4Y0H - chains A and B; structure by X-ray diffraction, 1.63 A resolution.

== Chain A (and B) ==
Molecule: 4-aminobutyrate aminotransferase, mitochondrial
Source organism: Sus scrofa
Notes: EC 2.6.1.19, 2.6.1.22; chain B of this document is another copy of the same molecule, construct and numbering; everything in this record applies to it too
UniProt: P80147 (GABT_PIG); residues 11-472 here correspond to UniProt positions 39-500 (UniProt number = residue number + 28)
Amino-acid sequence (463 residues; numbered 10 to 472; the number before each row is that of its first residue):
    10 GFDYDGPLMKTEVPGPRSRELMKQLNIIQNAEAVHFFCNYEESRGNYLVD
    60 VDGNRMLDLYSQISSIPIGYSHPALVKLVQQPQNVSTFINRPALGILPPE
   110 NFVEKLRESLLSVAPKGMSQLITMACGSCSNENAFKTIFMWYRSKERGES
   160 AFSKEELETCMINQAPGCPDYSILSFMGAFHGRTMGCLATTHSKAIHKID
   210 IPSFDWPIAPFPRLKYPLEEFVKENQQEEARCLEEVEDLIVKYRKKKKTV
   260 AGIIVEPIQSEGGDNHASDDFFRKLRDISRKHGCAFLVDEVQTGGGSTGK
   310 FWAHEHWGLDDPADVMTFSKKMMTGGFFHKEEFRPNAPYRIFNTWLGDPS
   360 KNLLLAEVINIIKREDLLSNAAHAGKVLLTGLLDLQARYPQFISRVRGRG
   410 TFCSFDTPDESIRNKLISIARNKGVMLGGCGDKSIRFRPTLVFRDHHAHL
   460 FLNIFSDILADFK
Unresolved in the structure: 10, 472 (chain B: 10)
Covalent attachments: pyridoxal phosphate (PLP) linked to Lys-329
Sequence notes: expression tag (10); conflict Glu-158 (Gln186 in P80147)
Metal / ion sites: 2Fe-2S cluster Fe: Cys-135, Cys-138 (shared with Cys-135(B), Cys-138(B) of chain B)
Small-molecule neighbours:
  - 2Fe-2S cluster (FES): Ala-134, Cys-135, Cys-138
  - pyridoxal phosphate (PLP), molecule 1: Cys-135, Gly-136, Ser-137, Asn-140, Phe-189, His-190, Gly-191, Glu-265, Asp-298, Val-300, Gln-301, Ser-328
  - pyridoxal phosphate (PLP), molecule 2: Asn-352, Thr-353, Trp-354
UniProt features mapped onto this chain:
  - binding site ([2Fe-2S] cluster): Cys-135, Cys-138
  - binding site (pyridoxal 5'-phosphate): Gly-136, Ser-137, Thr-353
  - binding site (substrate): Arg-192
  - modified residue: Lys-203 (N6-succinyllysine), Lys-224 (N6-acetyllysine), Lys-251 (N6-acetyllysine), Lys-290 (N6-acetyllysine), Lys-329 (N6-(pyridoxal phosphate)lysine), Lys-385 (N6-acetyllysine), Lys-424 (N6-acetyllysine), Lys-442 (N6-acetyllysine)
Reported in the primary citation:
  - contacts within the chain: Glu-270/Arg-445 (salt bridge)
  - binding site for pyridoxal phosphate: Lys-329 (citing earlier work)
  - catalytic residues: Lys-329 (citing earlier work)

== Chain A / chain B interface ==
Residue-residue contacts (230; chain A residue first):
  Leu-30(A) with Glu-109(B)
  Gln-33(A) with Arg-116(B), hydrogen bond
  Leu-34(A) with Val-112(B), hydrophobic
  Asn-35(A) with Arg-343(B), hydrogen bond (backbone-side chain)
  Ile-36(A) with Gln-129(B), hydrogen bond (backbone-side chain); Arg-343(B)
  Ile-37(A) with Leu-115(B), hydrophobic; Gln-129(B); Leu-130(B), hydrogen bond (backbone-backbone)
  Gln-38(A) with Gln-129(B); Leu-130(B), hydrogen bond (side chain-backbone); Arg-343(B), hydrogen bond (backbone-side chain)
  Asn-39(A) with Arg-343(B); Pro-344(B), hydrogen bond (side chain-backbone); Ala-346(B)
  Glu-41(A) with Pro-347(B)
  Ala-42(A) with Gly-104(B); Ile-105(B); Pro-347(B); Tyr-348(B)
  Val-43(A) with Gly-104(B); Ile-105(B); Pro-107(B)
  His-44(A) with Ile-105(B), hydrogen bond (backbone-backbone); Leu-106(B)
  Phe-45(A) with Ile-105(B); Leu-106(B), hydrophobic; Pro-107(B)
  Phe-46(A) with Pro-107(B); Pro-108(B)
  Cys-47(A) with Leu-106(B), hydrophobic; Pro-107(B), hydrogen bond (backbone-backbone); Pro-108(B); Glu-109(B), hydrogen bond (backbone-backbone)
  Tyr-49(A) with Ser-95(B); Asn-99(B), hydrogen bond (backbone-side chain); Pro-101(B); Leu-106(B), hydrogen bond (side chain-backbone); Pro-108(B), hydrophobic
  Glu-50(A) with Ser-95(B)
  Val-60(A) with Glu-109(B)
  Tyr-69(A) with Ile-105(B), hydrophobic
  Gln-71(A) with Pro-101(B); Ala-102(B), hydrogen bond (side chain-backbone); Leu-106(B)
  Ile-72(A) with Ile-105(B), hydrophobic
  Ser-74(A) with Trp-354(B)
  Ile-75(A) with Arg-100(B)
  Tyr-79(A) with Asn-99(B)
  Ser-80(A) with Ile-98(B); Asn-99(B), hydrogen bond (backbone-side chain)
  Leu-84(A) with Ile-98(B)
  Val-85(A) with Val-94(B), hydrophobic; Ile-98(B), hydrophobic
  Val-88(A) with Val-94(B), hydrophobic; Ile-98(B), hydrophobic
  Val-94(A) with Val-85(B), hydrophobic; Val-88(B), hydrophobic
  Ser-95(A) with Tyr-49(B); Glu-50(B)
  Phe-97(A) with Phe-97(B), hydrophobic; Leu-363(B)
  Ile-98(A) with Ser-80(B); Leu-84(B); Val-85(B), hydrophobic; Val-88(B), hydrophobic
  Asn-99(A) with Tyr-49(B); Tyr-79(B); Ser-80(B), hydrogen bond (side chain-backbone)
  Arg-100(A) with Ile-75(B); Lys-360(B)
  Pro-101(A) with Tyr-49(B); Gln-71(B)
  Ala-102(A) with Gln-71(B), hydrogen bond (backbone-side chain)
  Gly-104(A) with Ala-42(B); Val-43(B)
  Ile-105(A) with Ala-42(B); Val-43(B); His-44(B), hydrogen bond (backbone-backbone); Phe-45(B); Tyr-69(B), hydrophobic; Ile-72(B), hydrophobic
  Leu-106(A) with His-44(B); Phe-45(B), hydrophobic; Cys-47(B), hydrophobic; Tyr-49(B), hydrogen bond (backbone-side chain); Gln-71(B)
  Pro-107(A) with Phe-45(B); Phe-46(B); Cys-47(B), hydrogen bond (backbone-backbone)
  Pro-108(A) with Phe-46(B); Cys-47(B); Tyr-49(B)
  Glu-109(A) with Leu-30(B); Cys-47(B), hydrogen bond (backbone-backbone); Val-60(B)
  Val-112(A) with Leu-34(B), hydrophobic
  Leu-115(A) with Ile-37(B), hydrophobic
  Arg-116(A) with Gln-33(B), hydrogen bond
  Leu-120(A) with Ile-37(B), hydrophobic
  Ser-128(A) with Ile-37(B)
  Gln-129(A) with Ile-36(B), hydrogen bond (side chain-backbone); Ile-37(B); Gln-38(B)
  Leu-130(A) with Ile-37(B), hydrogen bond (backbone-backbone); Gln-38(B), hydrogen bond (backbone-side chain)
  Ala-134(A) with Trp-354(B)
  Glu-141(A) with Thr-193(B); Met-194(B), hydrogen bond (side chain-backbone)
  Lys-145(A) with Arg-192(B), hydrogen bond (side chain-backbone); Ile-210(B)
  Phe-148(A) with Met-194(B), hydrophobic; Asp-209(B); Pro-211(B)
  Met-149(A) with Ile-210(B), hydrophobic
  Arg-152(A) with Asp-209(B)
  Arg-156(A) with Asp-209(B), salt bridge
  Phe-161(A) with Ile-205(B), hydrophobic; Ile-208(B), hydrophobic; Asp-209(B)
  Leu-166(A) with Ala-204(B); Ile-208(B), hydrophobic
  Cys-169(A) with Ala-204(B); Lys-207(B); Ile-208(B), hydrophobic
  Met-170(A) with Met-186(B); His-201(B), hydrogen bond (backbone-side chain); Ser-202(B); Lys-203(B); Ala-204(B)
  Ile-171(A) with Met-186(B), hydrophobic; Ile-217(B), hydrophobic
  Asn-172(A) with Ala-198(B), hydrogen bond (side chain-backbone); His-201(B); Lys-207(B), hydrogen bond; Ser-212(B), hydrogen bond; Phe-213(B), hydrogen bond (side chain-backbone)
  Gly-176(A) with Ile-208(B); Asp-209(B), hydrogen bond (backbone-backbone)
  Cys-177(A) with Ile-210(B); Ser-212(B)
  Pro-178(A) with Asp-209(B); Ile-210(B); Pro-211(B)
  Tyr-180(A) with Pro-211(B)
  Met-186(A) with Met-170(B); Ile-171(B), hydrophobic
  Arg-192(A) with Lys-145(B), hydrogen bond (backbone-side chain); Tyr-348(B), hydrogen bond (side chain-backbone); Phe-351(B)
  Thr-193(A) with Glu-141(B)
  Met-194(A) with Glu-141(B), hydrogen bond (backbone-side chain); Phe-148(B), hydrophobic; Phe-213(B), hydrophobic
  Ala-198(A) with Asn-172(B), hydrogen bond (backbone-side chain)
  His-201(A) with Met-170(B), hydrogen bond (side chain-backbone); Asn-172(B)
  Ser-202(A) with Met-170(B)
  Lys-203(A) with Met-170(B)
  Ala-204(A) with Leu-166(B), hydrophobic; Cys-169(B); Met-170(B)
  Ile-205(A) with Phe-161(B), hydrophobic; Pro-347(B); Arg-349(B)
  His-206(A) with Tyr-348(B)
  Lys-207(A) with Cys-169(B); Asn-172(B), hydrogen bond
  Ile-208(A) with Phe-161(B), hydrophobic; Glu-165(B); Leu-166(B), hydrophobic; Cys-169(B); Gly-176(B); Arg-349(B), hydrogen bond (backbone-side chain)
  Asp-209(A) with Phe-148(B); Arg-152(B); Arg-156(B), salt bridge; Phe-161(B); Gly-176(B), hydrogen bond (backbone-backbone); Pro-178(B); Arg-349(B), salt bridge
  Ile-210(A) with Lys-145(B); Met-149(B), hydrophobic; Cys-177(B); Pro-178(B)
  Pro-211(A) with Phe-148(B); Pro-178(B); Tyr-180(B)
  Ser-212(A) with Asn-172(B), hydrogen bond; Cys-177(B); Phe-213(B)
  Phe-213(A) with Asn-172(B), hydrogen bond (backbone-side chain); Ser-212(B); Phe-213(B), hydrophobic
  Trp-215(A) with Met-194(B), hydrophobic
  Ile-217(A) with Ile-171(B), hydrophobic
  Ser-328(A) with Trp-354(B)
  Lys-329(A) with Thr-353(B); Trp-354(B)
  Met-332(A) with Arg-100(B); Trp-354(B)
  Arg-343(A) with Asn-35(B), hydrogen bond (side chain-backbone); Ile-36(B); Gln-38(B), hydrogen bond (side chain-backbone); Asn-39(B)
  Pro-344(A) with Asn-39(B), hydrogen bond (backbone-side chain)
  Ala-346(A) with Asn-39(B)
  Pro-347(A) with Asn-39(B); Glu-41(B); Ala-42(B); Ile-205(B)
  Tyr-348(A) with Ala-42(B); His-44(B); Arg-192(B), hydrogen bond (backbone-side chain); Ile-205(B); His-206(B)
  Arg-349(A) with Ile-205(B); Ile-208(B), hydrogen bond (side chain-backbone); Asp-209(B), salt bridge
  Phe-351(A) with Arg-192(B)
  Thr-353(A) with Lys-329(B)
  Trp-354(A) with Ser-74(B); Ala-134(B); Ser-328(B); Lys-329(B); Met-332(B)
  Asp-357(A) with Lys-360(B), salt bridge
  Lys-360(A) with Arg-100(B); Asp-357(B), salt bridge
  Leu-363(A) with Phe-97(B)
Also at the interface, not in a pair above, chain A (115 interface residues in all): Leu-57, Gly-78, His-81, Gln-92, Thr-96, Phe-111, Ile-131, Cys-135, Cys-138, Phe-144, Glu-165, Gly-195, Leu-197, Asn-345
Also at the interface, not in a pair above, chain B (114 interface residues in all): Leu-57, Gly-78, His-81, Gln-92, Thr-96, Phe-111, Leu-120, Ser-128, Ile-131, Cys-135, Phe-144, Gly-195, Leu-197, Trp-215, Asn-345

== In short ==
115 residues of chain A and 114 residues of chain B are in contact, with 47 hydrogen bonds and 6 salt bridges.
Polar pairs include Arg-156(A)/Asp-209(B), Asp-209(A)/Arg-349(B) and Asp-357(A)/Lys-360(B). Ligands of chain
A: 2Fe-2S cluster and pyridoxal phosphate. From the paper: the catalytic residue Lys-329(A); a binding site
for pyridoxal phosphate at Lys-329(A).
Chain A and chain B are both 4-aminobutyrate aminotransferase, mitochondrial (Sus scrofa); the structure,
Gamma-aminobutyric acid aminotransferase inactivated by (1S,3S)-3-amino-4-difluoromethylenyl-1-cyclopentanoic
acid (CPP-115), was determined by X-ray diffraction, deposited together with 4Y0D.
